PDB entry 8V51 | X-ray diffraction, 2.10 A resolution | chains A and E of the 5 polymer chains in the assembly

# Chain A
Name: HLA-B35
From: Homo sapiens
UniProtKB: O19626 (O19626_HUMAN); residues 1-273 here correspond to UniProt positions 25-297 (UniProt number = residue number + 24)
Amino-acid sequence (273 residues; row label = number of the first residue in the row):
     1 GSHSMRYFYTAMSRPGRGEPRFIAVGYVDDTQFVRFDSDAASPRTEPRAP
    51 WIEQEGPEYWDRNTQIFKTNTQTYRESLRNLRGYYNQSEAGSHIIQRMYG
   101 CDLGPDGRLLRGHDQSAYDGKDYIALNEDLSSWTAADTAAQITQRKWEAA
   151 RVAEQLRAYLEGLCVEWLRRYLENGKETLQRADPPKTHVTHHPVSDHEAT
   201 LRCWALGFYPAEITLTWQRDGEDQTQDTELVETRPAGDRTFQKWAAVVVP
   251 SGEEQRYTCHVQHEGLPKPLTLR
Disulfide bonds: C101-C164, C203-C259

# Chain E
Name: D1 TCR beta chain
From: Homo sapiens
Amino-acid sequence (242 residues; row label = number of the first residue in the row; note: 12 numbers in that range are skipped by the numbering (no residue carries them; nothing is unmodelled there)):
     3 GVSQSPRYKVAKRGQDVALRCDPISGH
    37 VSLFWYQQALGQGPEFLTYFQN
    63 EAQLDKSGLPSDRFFAERP
    83 EGSVSTLKIQRTQQEDSAVYLCASSPTGGQETQYFGPGTRLLVLEDLKNV
   133 FPPEVAVFEPSEAEISHTQKATLVCLATGFYPDHVELSWWVNGKEVHSGV
   183 CTDPQPLKEQPALNDSRYALSSRLRVSATFWQNPRNHFRCQVQFYGLSEN
   233 DEWTQDRAKPVTQIVSAEAWGRAD
Disulfide bonds: C23-C104, C157-C222

# Chain A / chain E interface
Contacting residue pairs - 13 pairs, chain A then chain E:
  Q65(A) - D67(E)  hydrogen bond
  K68(A) - L66(E)
  T69(A) - Q57(E)
  Q72(A) - Q57(E)
  Q72(A) - N58(E)  hydrogen bond
  Q72(A) - A64(E)
  T73(A) - Q57(E)  hydrogen bond
  E76(A) - N58(E)
  K146(A) - T109(E)
  A150(A) - T109(E)
  A150(A) - E113(E)
  R151(A) - T114(E)  hydrogen bond
  Q155(A) - Q112(E)
Also at the interface, not in a pair above, chain A (12 interface residues in all): R75, R79
Also at the interface, not in a pair above, chain E (11 interface residues in all): V37, E63
The authors on this interface:
  - pairs named by the authors: Q65(A)-D67(E), Q72(A)-A64(E), T73(A)-Q57(E), E76(A)-N58(E)

# In short
12 residues of chain A and 11 residues of chain E are in contact, with 4 hydrogen bonds. Among the polar pairs
are Q65(A)-D67(E), Q72(A)-N58(E) and T73(A)-Q57(E). The paper describes contacts between Q65(A) and D67(E),
Q72(A) and A64(E) and T73(A) and Q57(E) among others.
Chain A is HLA-B35 and chain E is D1 TCR beta chain, both from Homo sapiens; the structure, Crystal structure
of a HLA-B*35:01-NP10 with D1 TCR, was determined by X-ray diffraction (same publication as 8V4Z, 8V50 and
8EMF).
